PDB entry 8FYH | electron microscopy, 3.40 A resolution | chains K and L of the 13 polymer chains in the assembly

# Chain K
Name: protein Jumonji isoform X3
Source organism: Homo sapiens
UniProtKB: A0A6I9KXB3 (A0A6I9KXB3_PERMB); residue numbers follow UniProt; this construct covers 1-1238
Sequence (1238 residues; each row starts with the number of its first residue):
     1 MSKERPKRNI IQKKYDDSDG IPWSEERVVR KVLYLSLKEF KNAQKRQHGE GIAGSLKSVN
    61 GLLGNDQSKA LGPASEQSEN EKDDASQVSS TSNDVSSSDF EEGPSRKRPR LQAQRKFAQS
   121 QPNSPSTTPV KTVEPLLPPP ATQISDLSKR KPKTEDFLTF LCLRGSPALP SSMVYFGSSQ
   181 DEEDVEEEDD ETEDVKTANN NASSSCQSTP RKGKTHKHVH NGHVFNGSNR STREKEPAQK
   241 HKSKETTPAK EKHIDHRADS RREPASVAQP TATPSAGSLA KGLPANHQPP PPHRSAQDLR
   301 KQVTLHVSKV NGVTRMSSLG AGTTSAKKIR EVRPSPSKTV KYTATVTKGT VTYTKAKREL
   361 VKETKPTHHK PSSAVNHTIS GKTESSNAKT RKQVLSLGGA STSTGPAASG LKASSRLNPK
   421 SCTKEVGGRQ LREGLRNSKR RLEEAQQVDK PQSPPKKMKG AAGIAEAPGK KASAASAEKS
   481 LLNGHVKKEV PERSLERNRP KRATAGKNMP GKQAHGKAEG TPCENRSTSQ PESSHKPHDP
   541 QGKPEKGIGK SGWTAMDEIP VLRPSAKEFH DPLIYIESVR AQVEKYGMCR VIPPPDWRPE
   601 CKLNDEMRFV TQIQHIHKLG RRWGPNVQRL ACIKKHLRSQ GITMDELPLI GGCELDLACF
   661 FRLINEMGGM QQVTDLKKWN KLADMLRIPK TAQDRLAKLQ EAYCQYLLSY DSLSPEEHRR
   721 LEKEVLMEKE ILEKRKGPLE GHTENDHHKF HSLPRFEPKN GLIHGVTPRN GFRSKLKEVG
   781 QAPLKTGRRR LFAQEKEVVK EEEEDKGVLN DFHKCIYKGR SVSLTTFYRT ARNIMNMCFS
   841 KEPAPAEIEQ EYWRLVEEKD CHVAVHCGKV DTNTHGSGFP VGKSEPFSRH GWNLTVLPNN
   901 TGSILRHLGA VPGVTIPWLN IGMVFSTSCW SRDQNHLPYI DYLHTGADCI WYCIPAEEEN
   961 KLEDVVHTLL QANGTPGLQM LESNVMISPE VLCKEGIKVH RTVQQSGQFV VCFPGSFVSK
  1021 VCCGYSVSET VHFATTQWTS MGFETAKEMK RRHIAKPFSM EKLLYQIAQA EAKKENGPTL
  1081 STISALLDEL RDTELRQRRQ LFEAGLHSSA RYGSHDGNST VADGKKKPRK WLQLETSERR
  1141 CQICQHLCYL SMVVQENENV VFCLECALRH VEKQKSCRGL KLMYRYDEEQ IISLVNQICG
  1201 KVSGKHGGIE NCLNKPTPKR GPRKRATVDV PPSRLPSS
Unresolved in the structure: 1-138, 170-1238

# Chain L
Name: Zinc finger protein AEBP2
Source organism: Homo sapiens
UniProtKB: Q6ZN18 (AEBP2_HUMAN); residues -207 to 309 here correspond to UniProt positions 1-517 (UniProt number = residue number + 208)
Sequence (517 residues; row label = number of the first residue in the row; numbers below 1 keep their minus sign (Met-207 is residue -207)):
  -207 MAAAITDMAD LEELSRLSPL PPGSPGSAAR GRAEPPEEEE EEEEEEEEAE AEAVAALLLN
  -147 GGSGGGGGGG GGGVGGGEAE TMSEPSPESA SQAGEDEDEE EDDEEEEDES SSSGGGEEES
   -87 SAESLVGSSG GSSSDETRSL SPGAASSSSG DGDGKEGLEE PKGPRGSQGG GGGGSSSSSV
   -27 VSSGGDEGYG TGGGGSSATS GGRRGSLEMS SDGEPLSRMD SEDSISSTIM DVDSTISSGR
    33 STPAMMNGQG STTSSSKNIA YNCCWDQCQA CFNSSPDLAD HIRSIHVDGQ RGGVFVCLWK
    93 GCKVYNTPST SQSWLQRHML THSGDKPFKC VVGGCNASFA SQGGLARHVP THFSQQNSSK
   153 VSSQPKAKEE SPSKAGMNKR RKLKNKRRRS LPRPHDFFDA QTLDAIRHRA ICFNLSAHIE
   213 SLGKGHSVVF HSTVIAKRKE DSGKIKLLLH WMPEDILPDV WVNESERHQL KTKVVHLSKL
   273 PKDTALLLDP NIYRTMPQKR LKRTLIRKVF NLYLSKQ
Unresolved in the structure: -207 to 181, 233-237, 296-309
UniProt features mapped onto this chain:
  - zinc finger: Tyr53 to His78 (C2H2-type 1), Lys92 to His114 (C2H2-type 2), Phe120 to His144 (C2H2-type 3)
  - region: Thr287 to Gln309 (Important for nucleosome binding activity of the PRC2 complex)
  - modified residue: Ala-206 (N-acetylalanine), Ser-190 (Phosphoserine), Ser-184 (Phosphoserine), Ser-67 (Phosphoserine), Ser-2 (Phosphoserine), Ser2 (Phosphoserine), Ser3 (Phosphoserine), Ser182 (Phosphoserine)

# Interface between chain K and chain L
Pairs across the interface (5):
  Ser148(K) - Glu212(L)
  Lys151(K) - Arg199(L)
  Thr154(K) - Ile203(L)
  Asp156(K) - Ile203(L)
  Asp156(K) - Leu207(L)
Also at the interface, not in a pair above, chain K (6 interface residues in all): Pro152, Leu158
Also at the interface, not in a pair above, chain L (6 interface residues in all): Asn206, Ser213

# Summary
The chain K/chain L interface involves 6 residues from each chain.
Here chain K is protein Jumonji isoform X3 and chain L is Zinc finger protein AEBP2, both from Homo sapiens.
Entry 8FYH (G4 RNA-mediated PRC2 dimer) was determined by electron microscopy.
